7XZJ - chains 9 and A of the 8 polymer chains in the assembly; structure by electron microscopy, 2.97 A resolution.

# Chain 9
Protein: Toc90
Source organism: Chlamydomonas reinhardtii
UniProtKB: A0A2K3CR90 (A0A2K3CR90_CHLRE); numbering as in UniProt (aligned over 1-967)
Chain sequence (967 residues; numbered 1 to 967; the number before each row is that of its first residue):
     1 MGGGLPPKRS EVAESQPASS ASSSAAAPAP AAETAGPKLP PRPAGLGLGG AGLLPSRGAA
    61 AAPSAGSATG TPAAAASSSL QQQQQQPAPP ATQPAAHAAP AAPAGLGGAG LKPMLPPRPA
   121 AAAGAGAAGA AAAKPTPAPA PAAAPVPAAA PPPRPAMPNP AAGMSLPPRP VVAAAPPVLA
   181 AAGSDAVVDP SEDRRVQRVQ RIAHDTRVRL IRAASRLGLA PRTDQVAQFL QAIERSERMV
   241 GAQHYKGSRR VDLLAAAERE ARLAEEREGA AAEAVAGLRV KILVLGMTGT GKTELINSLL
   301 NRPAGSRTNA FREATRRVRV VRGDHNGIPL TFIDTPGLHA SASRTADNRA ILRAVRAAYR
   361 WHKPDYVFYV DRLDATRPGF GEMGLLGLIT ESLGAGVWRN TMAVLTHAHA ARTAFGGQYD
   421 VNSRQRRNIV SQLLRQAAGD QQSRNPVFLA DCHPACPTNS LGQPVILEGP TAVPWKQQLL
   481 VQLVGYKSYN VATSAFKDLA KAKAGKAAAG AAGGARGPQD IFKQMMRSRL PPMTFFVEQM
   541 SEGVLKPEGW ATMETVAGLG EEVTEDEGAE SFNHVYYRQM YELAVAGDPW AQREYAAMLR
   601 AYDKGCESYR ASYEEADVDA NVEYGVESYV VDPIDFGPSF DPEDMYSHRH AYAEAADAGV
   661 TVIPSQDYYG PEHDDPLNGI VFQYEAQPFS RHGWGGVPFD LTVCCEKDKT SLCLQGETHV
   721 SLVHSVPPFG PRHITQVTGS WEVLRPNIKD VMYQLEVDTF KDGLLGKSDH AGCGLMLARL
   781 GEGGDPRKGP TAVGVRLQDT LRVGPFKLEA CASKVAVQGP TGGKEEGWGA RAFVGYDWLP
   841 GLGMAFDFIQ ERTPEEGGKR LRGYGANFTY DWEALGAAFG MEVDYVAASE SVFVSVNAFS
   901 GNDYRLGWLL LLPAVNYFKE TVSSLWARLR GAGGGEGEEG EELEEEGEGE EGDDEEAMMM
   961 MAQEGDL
Not modelled in the structure: 1-528, 783, 819-823, 853-859, 928-967
Residues lining bound ligands: inositol hexakisphosphate (IHP): Ser768, His770, Arg802, Lys807
What the authors report for this chain:
  - binding site for inositol hexakisphosphate: Ser768

# Chain A
Protein: Tic214
Source organism: Chlamydomonas reinhardtii
UniProtKB: P36495 (YCF78_CHLRE); numbering as in UniProt (aligned over 1-1995)
Chain sequence (1995 residues; numbered 1 to 1995; the number before each row is that of its first residue):
     1 MITFTFMSLV TSVKDYVEIT HKLIEIEPLK NYTEFGAVFT YFIFSIGEFF KNFFSFSFLN
    61 NIWSIPIIIP DIASAMISEV SVLDGYFHNA FTFLETSVNT TTNPSLVIFE KFVIGIINSL
   121 FLILPTSTSH LITLRRFVMQ GLEAGYMAGL GTLAGNFLWL ASIILGWRFF VIPWLSLDIF
   181 RYLLGFVLLV KYIWDSSKER RMALEDLSKW KIFLLNFLLA LTEQSCIYPF ISNLSFGPDA
   241 SILEGFPVDN YPQFLLIHGA YLLGILFGSF SLLQFTCWFW ENPAFSIYLW ITTKSSLKIS
   301 TSSYYKILNF TFLYATMLCA IASIPYYGLD YTITNPIGLV PQDRILNQKK SQSDPDKLIT
   361 ETAFLNLNPT DKNSRIRDGV HARRERWKQR LIKYQAFDAS TYDQGVYDFL TIEDLNYGFD
   421 RFWLRRKMRN HQIRFRLFPG PWMRSLKKQL NNPANPSLET STKAASGPRV EFFRILFEQF
   481 YHPNFHDRAA MQTNPAEARN KFISTSPLAS TESKKALNST FSLGNINNSS TGIEGLVLTN
   541 TQATLLPTDL QTKRTIKPGL IYTNSALRKF VRNVNTRLNL KLLNSKETNL TTKYKSQFIY
   601 SKRWKSIFSK IQPLQNGTTR KSYQLFRNVA KQILVTPDAK SLKLITINQK LSLKERKLLE
   661 LRTQYNNNST LTTTAPLTLV RPLNVYLQKE EAFKRKLRYY GTMPMRKLTV GNQAPYFKAL
   721 MKRGFYYYKP TLRWRKTLYV ASLRRGFRKK SRKQRILVMP SNQQNFNNTL DNTKTNINQN
   781 NLANPLGGNE VPMYGADGEN SLITKPTHSY TVLGKRASRY RHQIYKDVLQ HWYYTPFNRL
   841 LMKFDVDAFI NRQPKSHFLT KNEERALHIR RFLLSEHYDT LRWYTYMQHY KTMKTNIGGT
   901 KSFANRAYNQ QFQGTFKKIR HLFAITPKQG DFYTLKFDQP LYNDNKLKDN LYFHEELLTD
   961 YYNGTNLQTN QTSNISVNST TTFIDNSLRT TQLPVPSSSF DIVNQSSTLI GLTTMQNALR
  1021 KNVVESTLTS LNSDGEAATS QPKLNFVYSE LFVKLIKECK KRIHDQTFLK NYITHRIEKR
  1081 EQLNQEQTKE LNKRLEKLKV WLNSDKGSIS KLQNTPVQDP NISSPDKVLT TAMQKAVNES
  1141 ISLSGIMPSD KIKTTYGNLT NAYTIKTENA ILTKLNVINQ LTNNETTTQK NTLIKSIGVN
  1201 KIQTVLQTII TNFKSSLYNQ TQLLRVKTDK DLQWWRTKQR VITKRKSARK RDRFKKQIAV
  1261 VNKKLAALSK KVETEKSNLY QTLYGNYEIS DYLLRNVPTG SSAVIDSTVL RKKQDNQAYL
  1321 PKETNNVQFN SFVDSNNNVW QTFFAKKLRK KISSKGRRYR SLSLARYLTA TRKPRLVGLD
  1381 NLTKIDNITT LQGAFITKEE KQDSLNLTIQ RKQELTNSLK KSQIKKRSRH SWKKRSRHQF
  1441 SRNHYKYRKR HTHGNGKLRV MNKKLKKFKA TNELRQWWWN SFLPRYLSNL QVNNSTLTNK
  1501 NVSFKPLSNT NSVPSTNMAS PTTSRNLLDN LNSSNQISTS ASMNQNIVTE SVKVETNQVY
  1561 LPEGEKSFDI TSMTTTLPFY AGWDESLKKF VVTNRLLSRR DAGLSVNNNP QEINFTNPPI
  1621 QGLNEGSFLY WQTEMPFNSY NIDQFITTNQ SFYAPLGWRR FEFRHSILKT WVNNTKAGNN
  1681 NIKKKTLIIS LKNLQPLKSS QQKQNQIKTK KLVARRIKKR YKLLKQMPNQ LMYSPTGPLL
  1741 TEVLPSHYIS VFDQQYRLPR NRYLKRNPLK TLKKTTLLAL MDSSKQTNGV NKEFTLRKRV
  1801 KPRRKYHRKR FIKKDGLIFP RRTKFNTNTT LTGNALITNN VNSIEEDDLR WRPSSRTKQK
  1861 RKDNTRSSAA SKTKSNKRVK TNPLRLRQLR RREFQQVLKP LQRYIPQNGG FTWPGDYLRL
  1921 EIVEMPKLKS INIKKTSLKQ KINVQPVGIM PRKYLIEKHN IKVLKKKLSQ AYSTQQLTKV
  1981 VQEYKNLIQN SPPAI
Not modelled in the structure: 1-595, 668-1042, 1089-1223, 1285-1344, 1495-1682, 1734-1947, 1991-1995
Residues lining bound ligands: inositol hexakisphosphate (IHP): Lys1230, Trp1235, Lys1238, Gln1239, Ile1242, Lys1276, Tyr1359, Lys1457, Val1460, Lys1464, Ser1690, Leu1691, Lys1692
What the authors report for this chain:
  - binding site for inositol hexakisphosphate: Trp1235

# Chain 9 / chain A interface
Pairs across the interface (145; chain 9 residue first):
  Pro531(9) - Asn1262(A)
  Phe535(9) - Val1260(A)
  Glu538(9) - Ile1258(A)
  Gln539(9) - Ile1258(A)
  Glu542(9) - Arg1249(A)
  Glu542(9) - Ile1258(A)
  Glu542(9) - Ala1259(A)
  Glu542(9) - Lys1270(A)
  Val544(9) - Val1272(A)
  Val544(9) - Glu1273(A)
  Leu545(9) - Lys1271(A)
  Leu545(9) - Val1272(A)  hydrophobic
  Lys546(9) - Lys1271(A)  hydrogen bond (backbone-backbone)
  Lys546(9) - Val1272(A)
  Lys546(9) - Glu1273(A)
  Lys546(9) - Glu1275(A)
  Lys546(9) - Lys1276(A)
  Glu548(9) - Lys1271(A)  salt bridge
  Ala551(9) - Tyr1280(A)
  Ala551(9) - Thr1282(A)
  Thr552(9) - Tyr1280(A)
  Thr552(9) - Gln1281(A)
  Thr552(9) - Thr1282(A)  hydrogen bond (backbone-backbone)
  Met553(9) - Thr1282(A)
  Met553(9) - Leu1348(A)  hydrophobic
  Ala557(9) - Gln1066(A)
  Gly558(9) - Thr1067(A)
  Glu561(9) - Thr1067(A)
  Glu562(9) - Thr1067(A)
  Glu562(9) - Lys1070(A)
  Val563(9) - Gln1066(A)
  Val563(9) - Thr1067(A)
  Val563(9) - Lys1070(A)
  Thr564(9) - Gln1066(A)  hydrogen bond (backbone-side chain)
  Thr564(9) - Leu1069(A)
  Thr564(9) - Lys1070(A)
  Thr564(9) - Arg1459(A)  hydrogen bond
  Thr564(9) - Lys1463(A)  hydrogen bond
  Glu565(9) - Arg1358(A)
  Glu565(9) - Arg1360(A)
  Glu565(9) - Lys1463(A)  hydrogen bond (backbone-side chain)
  Asp566(9) - Leu1069(A)
  Asp566(9) - Arg1358(A)
  Asp566(9) - Lys1463(A)  salt bridge
  Asp566(9) - Lys1467(A)
  Glu567(9) - Arg1358(A)
  Gly568(9) - His1064(A)
  Ala569(9) - Gln1066(A)
  Glu570(9) - Gln1066(A)
  Phe572(9) - Lys1060(A)
  Phe572(9) - His1064(A)
  Asn573(9) - Lys1060(A)
  Asn573(9) - Gln1066(A)
  Tyr576(9) - Ile1056(A)
  Tyr576(9) - Lys1057(A)
  Tyr576(9) - Lys1060(A)
  Tyr577(9) - Lys1060(A)  hydrogen bond
  Met580(9) - Ile1056(A)  hydrophobic
  Leu583(9) - Val1053(A)  hydrophobic
  Asp588(9) - Val1053(A)
  Trp590(9) - Lys1057(A)
  Glu594(9) - Lys1057(A)
  Val618(9) - Gln1402(A)
  Val618(9) - Leu1405(A)  hydrophobic
  Asp619(9) - Ile1388(A)
  Asp619(9) - Lys1401(A)  salt bridge
  Val622(9) - Val1377(A)
  Val622(9) - Gly1378(A)  hydrogen bond (backbone-backbone)
  Val622(9) - Lys1401(A)
  Val622(9) - Leu1405(A)  hydrophobic
  Glu623(9) - Arg1375(A)  salt bridge
  Glu623(9) - Val1377(A)
  Glu623(9) - Lys1384(A)
  Tyr624(9) - Lys1421(A)
  Tyr624(9) - Ser1422(A)
  Glu627(9) - Lys1421(A)
  Ser628(9) - Ser1422(A)
  Val630(9) - Ser1422(A)
  Val630(9) - Gln1423(A)
  Val630(9) - Ile1424(A)  hydrophobic
  Val630(9) - Lys1425(A)
  Asp632(9) - Lys1425(A)
  Asp632(9) - Arg1429(A)  salt bridge
  Pro633(9) - Lys1425(A)
  Pro633(9) - Arg1427(A)
  Ile634(9) - Arg1427(A)  hydrogen bond (backbone-side chain)
  Phe636(9) - Arg1427(A)
  Glu643(9) - Arg1427(A)
  Asp644(9) - Arg1427(A)
  Ser647(9) - Lys1426(A)
  Ser647(9) - Arg1427(A)
  His650(9) - Arg1427(A)
  Ala651(9) - Ile1424(A)  hydrophobic
  Ser690(9) - Leu1348(A)
  Gly693(9) - Leu1348(A)
  Gln715(9) - Val1261(A)
  Gln715(9) - Lys1263(A)
  Gln715(9) - Lys1264(A)
  Glu717(9) - Leu1268(A)
  Pro727(9) - Gln632(A)
  Pro728(9) - Gln632(A)
  Gly730(9) - Gln632(A)
  Gln736(9) - Lys1271(A)
  Glu742(9) - Val1261(A)
  Glu742(9) - Asn1262(A)  hydrogen bond (side chain-backbone)
  Glu742(9) - Lys1263(A)  hydrogen bond (side chain-backbone)
  Leu744(9) - Lys1263(A)
  Ile748(9) - Lys1263(A)
  Met752(9) - Asn1262(A)
  Met752(9) - Lys1263(A)
  Arg802(9) - Lys1230(A)
  Gly804(9) - Val1226(A)
  Pro805(9) - Leu1224(A)
  Pro805(9) - Val1226(A)
  Lys807(9) - Lys1692(A)
  Arg831(9) - Arg1249(A)
  Arg831(9) - Arg1251(A)
  Arg831(9) - Ile1258(A)
  Phe833(9) - Arg1245(A)
  Tyr836(9) - Leu1224(A)
  Asp837(9) - Lys1230(A)  salt bridge
  Asp837(9) - Trp1234(A)  hydrogen bond (backbone-side chain)
  Trp838(9) - Leu1224(A)
  Trp838(9) - Arg1225(A)  hydrogen bond (side chain-backbone)
  Trp838(9) - Lys1227(A)
  Pro840(9) - Trp1234(A)
  Pro840(9) - Thr1237(A)
  Pro840(9) - Val1241(A)
  Gly841(9) - Thr1237(A)
  Gly841(9) - Val1241(A)
  Gly843(9) - Val1241(A)
  Asn867(9) - Ala1248(A)
  Thr869(9) - Lys1244(A)
  Asp871(9) - Lys1244(A)  salt bridge
  Gly876(9) - Tyr1447(A)  hydrogen bond (backbone-side chain)
  Ala877(9) - Tyr1447(A)
  Ala878(9) - Lys1449(A)
  Phe879(9) - Lys1449(A)  hydrogen bond (backbone-side chain)
  Asp884(9) - Arg1253(A)  salt bridge
  Phe893(9) - Arg1253(A)
  Phe899(9) - Asn1443(A)
  Phe899(9) - Lys1446(A)
  Phe899(9) - Tyr1447(A)  hydrophobic
  Ser900(9) - Tyr1447(A)
  Gly901(9) - Tyr1447(A)  hydrogen bond (backbone-side chain)
Also at the interface, not in a pair above, chain 9 (109 interface residues in all): Pro547, Gln579, Tyr602, Glu615, Asn621, Tyr629, Val631, Tyr646, His648, Glu685, His719, Phe729, Pro731, Val743, Asp750, Val751, Lys767, Ser768, Leu842, Trp872, Gly880, Glu882, Asn902
Also at the interface, not in a pair above, chain A (84 interface residues in all): Leu625, Asn628, Val629, Phe1052, Cys1059, Lys1238, Arg1240, Ser1247, Lys1250, Ala1266, Ser1269, Tyr1284, Lys1350, Ser1428, Lys1464, Leu1691

# Summary
The interface between chain 9 and chain A involves 109 residues on one side and 84 on the other, with 16
hydrogen bonds and 8 salt bridges. Among the polar pairs are Glu548(9)-Lys1271(A), Asp566(9)-Lys1463(A) and
Asp619(9)-Lys1401(A). From the paper: a binding site for inositol hexakisphosphate at Ser768(9) and
Trp1235(A).
Here chain 9 is Toc90 and chain A is Tic214, both from Chlamydomonas reinhardtii. Entry 7XZJ (Cryo-EM
structure of TOC complex from Chlamydomonas reinhardtii) was determined by electron microscopy (same
publication as 7XZI).
